Entry 6O8U (X-ray diffraction, 1.80 A resolution); this record covers chain A.

# Chain A
Molecule: Interleukin-1 receptor-associated kinase 4
Organism: Homo sapiens
Notes: EC 2.7.11.1
UniProtKB: Q9NWZ3 (IRAK4_HUMAN); residues 160-460 here = UniProt positions 160-460
Chain sequence (305 residues; numbered 159 to 463; the number before each row is that of its first residue):
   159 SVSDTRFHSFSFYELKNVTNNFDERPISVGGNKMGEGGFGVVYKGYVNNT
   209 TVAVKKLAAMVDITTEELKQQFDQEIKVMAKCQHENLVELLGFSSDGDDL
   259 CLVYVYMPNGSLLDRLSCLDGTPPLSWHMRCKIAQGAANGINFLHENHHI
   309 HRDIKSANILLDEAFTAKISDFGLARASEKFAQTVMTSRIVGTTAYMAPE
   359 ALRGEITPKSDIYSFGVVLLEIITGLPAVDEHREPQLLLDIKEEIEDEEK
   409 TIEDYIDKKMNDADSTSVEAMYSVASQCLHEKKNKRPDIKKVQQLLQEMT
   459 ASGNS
Not modelled in the structure: 159-163, 216-221, 337-342, 459-463
Construct notes: expression tag (159, 461-463)
Modified positions: Thr-345 (phosphothreonine; TPO); Ser-346 (phosphoserine; SEP)
Ligand contacts: LS7 (N-[2,2-dimethyl-6-(morpholin-4-yl)-2,3-dihydro-1-benzofuran-5-yl]pyrazolo[1,5-a]pyrimidine-3-carboxamide): Ile-185, Met-192, Gly-193, Glu-194, Val-200, Ala-211, Val-246, Tyr-262, Val-263, Tyr-264, Met-265, Pro-266, Asn-267, Gly-268, Ser-269, Asp-272, Arg-273, Ala-315, Leu-318, Ser-328, Asp-329
Swiss-Prot annotation at these positions:
  - active site: Asp-311 (Proton acceptor)
  - binding site (ATP): Met-192 to Val-200, Lys-213, Lys-313 to Asn-316, Asp-329
  - modified residue: Thr-342 (Phosphothreonine), Thr-345 (Phosphothreonine), Ser-346 (Phosphoserine)

# Overview
Chain A binds compound LS7. UniProt lists active-site residue Asp-311 and 15 ATP-binding residues.
Chain A is Interleukin-1 receptor-associated kinase 4 (Homo sapiens); the structure, Crystal structure of
IRAK4 in complex with compound 23, was determined by X-ray diffraction, deposited together with 6O94, 6O95 and
6O9D.
